PDB entry 7MKD | electron microscopy, 3.20 A resolution | chains I and P of the 9 polymer chains in the assembly

# Chain I
Protein: DNA-directed RNA polymerase subunit beta
Organism: Escherichia coli
Notes: EC 2.7.7.6
UniProtKB: P0A8V4 (RPOB_ECO57); residues 1-1342 here = UniProt positions 1-1342
Chain sequence (1342 residues; numbered 1 to 1342; the number before each row is that of its first residue):
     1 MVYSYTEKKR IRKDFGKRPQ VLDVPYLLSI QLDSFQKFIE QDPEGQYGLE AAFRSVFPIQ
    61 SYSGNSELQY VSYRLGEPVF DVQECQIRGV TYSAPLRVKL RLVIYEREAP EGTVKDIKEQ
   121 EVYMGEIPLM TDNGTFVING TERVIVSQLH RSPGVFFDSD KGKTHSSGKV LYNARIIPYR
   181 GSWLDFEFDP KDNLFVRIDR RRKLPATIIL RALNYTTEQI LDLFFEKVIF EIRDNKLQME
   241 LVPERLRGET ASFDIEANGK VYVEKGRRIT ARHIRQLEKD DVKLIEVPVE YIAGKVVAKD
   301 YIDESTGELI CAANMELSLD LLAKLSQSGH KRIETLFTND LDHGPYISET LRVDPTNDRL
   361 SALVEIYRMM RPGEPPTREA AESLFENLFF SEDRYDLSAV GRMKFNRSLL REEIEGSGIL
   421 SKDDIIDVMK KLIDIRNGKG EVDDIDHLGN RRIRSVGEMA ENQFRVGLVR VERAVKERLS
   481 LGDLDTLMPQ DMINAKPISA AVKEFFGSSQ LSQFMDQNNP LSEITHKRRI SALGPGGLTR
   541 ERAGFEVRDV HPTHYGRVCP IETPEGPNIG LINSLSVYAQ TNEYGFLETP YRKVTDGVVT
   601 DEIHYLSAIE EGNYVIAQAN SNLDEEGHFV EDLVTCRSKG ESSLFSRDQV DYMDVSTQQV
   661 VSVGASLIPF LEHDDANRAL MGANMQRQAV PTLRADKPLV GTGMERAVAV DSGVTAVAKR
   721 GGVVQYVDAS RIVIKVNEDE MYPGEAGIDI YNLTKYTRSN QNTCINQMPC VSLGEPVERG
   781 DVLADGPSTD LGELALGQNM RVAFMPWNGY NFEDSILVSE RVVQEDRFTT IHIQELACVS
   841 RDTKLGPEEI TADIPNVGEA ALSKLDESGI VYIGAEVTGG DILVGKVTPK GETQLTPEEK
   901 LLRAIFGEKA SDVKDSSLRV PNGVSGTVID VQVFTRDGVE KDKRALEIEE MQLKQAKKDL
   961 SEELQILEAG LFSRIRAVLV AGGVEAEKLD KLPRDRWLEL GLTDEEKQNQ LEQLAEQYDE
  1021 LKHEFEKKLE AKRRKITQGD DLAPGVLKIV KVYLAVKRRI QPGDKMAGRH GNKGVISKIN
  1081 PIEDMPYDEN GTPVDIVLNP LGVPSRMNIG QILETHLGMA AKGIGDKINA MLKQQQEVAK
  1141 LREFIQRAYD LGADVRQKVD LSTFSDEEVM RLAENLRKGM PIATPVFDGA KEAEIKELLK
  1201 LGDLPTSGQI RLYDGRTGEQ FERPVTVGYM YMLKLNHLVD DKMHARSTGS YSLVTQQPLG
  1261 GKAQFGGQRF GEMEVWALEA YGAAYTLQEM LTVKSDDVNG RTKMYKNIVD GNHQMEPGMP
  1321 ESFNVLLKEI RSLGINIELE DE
Disordered / not traced: 1, 1342
Residues lining bound ligands:
  - chapso (1N7), molecule 1: Gln46, Tyr47, Tyr179, Ser398, Ala399, Val400, Arg452, Glu458, Glu461, Glu583, Tyr584
  - chapso (1N7), molecule 2: Gln725, Tyr726, Glu962, Ile966, Ala969
Swiss-Prot annotation at these positions:
  - modified residue (N6-acetyllysine): Lys1022, Lys1200
From the paper describing this entry:
  - binding site for Nontemplate strand of lambda PR promoter DNA (chain P): Arg371
  - binding site for Template strand of lambda PR promoter DNA: Arg470, Lys496

# Chain P
Molecule: Nontemplate strand of lambda PR promoter DNA
Sequence (90 nucleotides; each row starts with the number of its first residue):
     1 GGATAAATAT CTAACACCGT GCGTGTTGAC TATTTTACCT CTGGCGGTGA TAATGGTTGC
    61 ATGTACTAAG GAGGTTGTAT GTCGACCTCG
Disordered / not traced: 1-15, 84-90

# Chain I / chain P interface
Residue-residue contacts (17):
  Arg151(I) - DT62(P)  hydrogen bond to the base
  Arg175(I) - DT62(P)  hydrogen bond to the base
  Gly181(I) - DA61(P)  base contact
  Ser182(I) - DC60(P)  base contact
  Trp183(I) - DA61(P)  stacking on the base
  Trp183(I) - DT62(P)  base contact
  Asp199(I) - DC60(P)  base contact
  Asp199(I) - DA61(P)  hydrogen bond to the base
  Arg200(I) - DT62(P)  sugar contact
  Arg371(I) - DG56(P)  base contact
  Arg371(I) - DT57(P)  hydrogen bond to the base
  Glu374(I) - DG55(P)  hydrogen bond to the base
  Gly537(I) - DT62(P)  base contact
  Leu538(I) - DT62(P)  base contact
  Glu541(I) - DG63(P)  base contact
  Arg542(I) - DT62(P)  salt bridge to the phosphate
  Arg542(I) - DG63(P)  base contact
Also at the interface, not in a pair above, chain I (15 interface residues in all): Thr539, Gly544

# Overview
15 residues of chain I and 7 residues of chain P are in contact, with 5 hydrogen bonds, 1 salt bridge and 1
aromatic stacking contact. Polar pairs include Arg151(I)-DT62(P), Arg175(I)-DT62(P) and Asp199(I)-DA61(P). The
paper reports a binding site for Template strand of lambda PR promoter DNA at Arg470(I) and Lys496(I); a
binding site for Nontemplate strand of lambda PR promoter DNA (chain P) at Arg371(I).
Here chain I is DNA-directed RNA polymerase subunit beta (Escherichia coli) and chain P is Nontemplate strand
of lambda PR promoter DNA. Entry 7MKD (Cryo-EM structure of Escherichia coli RNA polymerase bound to lambda PR
promoter DNA (class 1)) was determined by electron microscopy (same publication as 7MKE, 7MKI and 7MKJ).
